Entry 6XSK (electron microscopy, 3.85 A resolution); this record covers chains D and E of the 12 polymer chains in the assembly.

[Chain D]
Molecule: Hemagglutinin HA2 chain
From: Influenza A virus (A/Solomon Islands/3/2006(H1N1))
Reference sequence: A7Y8I1 (A7Y8I1_9INFA); residues 1-176 here correspond to UniProt positions 344-519 (UniProt number = residue number + 343)
Amino-acid sequence (222 residues; each row starts with the number of its first residue):
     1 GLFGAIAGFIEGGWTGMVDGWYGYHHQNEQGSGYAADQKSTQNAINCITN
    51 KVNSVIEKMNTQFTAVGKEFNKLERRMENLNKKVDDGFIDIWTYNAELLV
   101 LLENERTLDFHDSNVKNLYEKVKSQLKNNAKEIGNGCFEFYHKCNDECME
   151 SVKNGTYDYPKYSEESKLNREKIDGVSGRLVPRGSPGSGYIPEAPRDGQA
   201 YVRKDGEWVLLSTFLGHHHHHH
Disordered / not traced: 1-6, 174-222
Cystine bridges: Cys144-Cys148
Glycans and other covalent adducts: N-acetylglucosamine (NAG) linked to Asn154
Construct notes: conflict Cys47 (Gly390 in A7Y8I1); expression tag (177-222)

[Chain E]
Molecule: Hemagglutinin HA1 chain
From: Influenza A virus (A/Solomon Islands/3/2006(H1N1))
Reference sequence: A7Y8I1 (A7Y8I1_9INFA); the construct lacks a stretch of the UniProt sequence, so the offset changes along the chain: -6 to 54 = UniProt 1-61; 55-83 = UniProt 63-91; 84-95 = UniProt 93-104; 96-125 = UniProt 106-135; 2 more segments
Amino-acid sequence (343 residues; numbered -6 to 329 plus 7 insertion-coded residues; the number before each row is that of its first residue; a row labelled like 125A-125C holds insertion residues (125A, then the next letters in order); numbers below 1 keep their minus sign (Met-6 is residue -6)):
    -6 MKVKLLVLLCTFTATYADTICIGYHANNSTDTVDTVCEKNVTVTHSVNLL
    44 EDSHNGKLCLL
   54A K
    55 GIAPLQLGNCSVAGWILGNPECELLISRE
   83A S
    84 WSYIVEKPNPEN
   95A G
    96 TCYPGHFADYEELREQLSSVSSFERFEIFP
125A-125C KES
   126 SWPNHTTTGVSASCSHNGESSFYKNLLWLTGKNGLYPNLSKSYANNKEKE
   176 VLVLWGVHHPPNIGDQRALYHKENAYVSVVSSHYSRKFTPEIAKRPKVRD
   226 QEGRINYYWTLLEPGDTIIFEANGNLIAPRYAFALSRGF
  264A G
   265 SGIINSNAPMDECDAKCQTPQGAINSSLPFQNVHPVTIGECPKYVRSAKL
   315 RMVTGLRNIPSIQSR
Disordered / not traced: -6 to 10, 326-329
Cystine bridges: Cys52-Cys277, Cys64-Cys76, Cys97-Cys139, Cys281-Cys305
Glycans and other covalent adducts: N-acetylglucosamine (NAG) linked to Asn21, Asn33, Asn63, Asn95, Asn129, Asn163, Asn289
Construct notes: conflict Cys30 (Leu37 in A7Y8I1)

[Chain D / chain E interface]
Inter-chain disulfides: Cys47(D)-Cys30(E)
Contacting residue pairs - 10 pairs, chain D then chain E:
  Cys47(D) - Cys30(E)  disulfide
  Asn50(D) - Thr28(E)
  Asn50(D) - Val29(E)
  Asn50(D) - Cys30(E)  hydrogen bond (side chain-backbone)
  Asn50(D) - Glu31(E)
  Asn50(D) - Lys32(E)
  Lys51(D) - Val29(E)
  Ser54(D) - Val29(E)
  Asn60(D) - Arg310(E)
  Gln62(D) - Arg310(E)

[Summary]
The chain D/chain E interface involves 6 residues from each chain, with 1 disulfide bond and 1 hydrogen bond.
The hydrogen-bonded pair is Asn50(D)-Cys30(E).
Here chain D is Hemagglutinin HA2 chain and chain E is Hemagglutinin HA1 chain, both from Influenza A virus
(A/Solomon Islands/3/2006(H1N1)). Entry 6XSK (Cryo-EM Structure of Vaccine-Elicited Rhesus Antibody
789-203-3C12 in Complex with Stabilized SI06 (A/Solomon Islands/3/06) Influenza Hemagglutinin ...) was
determined by electron microscopy.
